Entry 8HMZ (electron microscopy, 2.90 A resolution); this record covers chains A and C of the 7 polymer chains in the assembly.

# Chain A
Molecule: tRNA-splicing endonuclease subunit Sen2
Source organism: Homo sapiens
Notes: EC 4.6.1.16
Reference sequence: Q8NCE0 (SEN2_HUMAN); residues 1-465 here = UniProt positions 1-465
Amino-acid sequence (485 residues; numbered -19 to 465; the number before each row is that of its first residue; numbers below 1 keep their minus sign (Met-19 is residue -19)):
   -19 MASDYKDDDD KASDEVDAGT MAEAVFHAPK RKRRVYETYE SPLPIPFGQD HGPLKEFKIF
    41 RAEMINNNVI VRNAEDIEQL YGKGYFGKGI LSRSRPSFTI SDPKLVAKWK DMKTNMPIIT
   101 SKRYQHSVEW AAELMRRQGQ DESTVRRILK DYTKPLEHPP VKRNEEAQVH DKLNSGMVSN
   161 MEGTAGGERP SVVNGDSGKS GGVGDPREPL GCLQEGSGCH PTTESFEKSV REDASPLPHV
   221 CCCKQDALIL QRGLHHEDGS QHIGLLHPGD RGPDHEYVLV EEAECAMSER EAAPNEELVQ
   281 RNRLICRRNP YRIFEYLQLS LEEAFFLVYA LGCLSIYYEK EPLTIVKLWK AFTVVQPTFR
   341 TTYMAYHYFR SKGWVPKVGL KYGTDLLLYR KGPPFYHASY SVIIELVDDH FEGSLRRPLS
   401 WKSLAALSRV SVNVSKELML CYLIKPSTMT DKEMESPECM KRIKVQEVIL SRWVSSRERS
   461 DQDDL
Disordered / not traced: -19 to 14, 135-255, 263-279
Construct notes: initiating methionine (-19); expression tag (-18 to 0)

# Chain C
Molecule: tRNA-splicing endonuclease subunit Sen54
Source organism: Homo sapiens
Reference sequence: Q7Z6J9 (SEN54_HUMAN); numbering as in UniProt (aligned over 1-526)
Amino-acid sequence (546 residues; each row starts with the number of its first residue; numbers below 1 keep their minus sign (Met-19 is residue -19)):
   -19 MASDYKDDDD KASDEVDAGT MEPEPEPAAV EVPAGRVLSA RELFAARSRS QKLPQRSHGP
    41 KDFLPDGSAA QAERLRRCRE ELWQLLAEQR VERLGSLVAA EWRPEEGFVE LKSPAGKFWQ
   101 TMGFSEQGRQ RLHPEEALYL LECGSIHLFH QDLPLSIQEA YQLLLTDHTV TFLQYQVFSH
   161 LKRLGYVVRR FQPSSVLSPY ERQLNLDASV QHLEDGDGKR KRSSSSPRSI NKKAKALDNS
   221 LQPKSLAASS PPPCSQPSQC PEEKPQESSP MKGPGGPFQL LGSLGPSPGP AREGVGCSWE
   281 SGRAENGVTG AGKRRWNFEQ ISFPNMASDS RHTLLRAPAP ELLPANVAGR ETDAESWCQK
   341 LNQRKEKLSR REREHHAEAA QFQEDVNADP EVQRCSSWRE YKELLQRRQV QRSQRRAPHL
   401 WGQPVTPLLS PGQASSPAVV LQHISVLQTT HLPDGGARLL EKSGGLEIIF DVYQADAVAT
   461 FRKNNPGKPY ARMCISGFDE PVPDLCSLKR LSYQSGDVPL IFALVDHGDI SFYSFRDFTL
   521 PQDVGH
Disordered / not traced: -19 to 7, 177-410
Construct notes: initiating methionine (-19); expression tag (-18 to 0)

# Chain A / chain C interface
Residue-residue contacts (101; chain A residue first):
  Glu17(A) - His423(C)
  Glu17(A) - Ile424(C)
  Phe37(A) - Ala414(C)  hydrophobic
  Phe40(A) - Gln413(C)
  Gln59(A) - Gln413(C)
  Lys63(A) - Pro411(C)
  Lys63(A) - Gln413(C)  hydrogen bond (backbone-side chain)
  Phe66(A) - Gln413(C)
  Ala310(A) - Ile424(C)
  Leu311(A) - Ala414(C)  hydrophobic
  Met344(A) - Leu427(C)
  His347(A) - Ile424(C)
  His347(A) - Val426(C)
  His347(A) - Leu427(C)
  Tyr348(A) - Leu427(C)
  Tyr348(A) - Thr429(C)
  Phe349(A) - Leu520(C)  hydrophobic
  Ser351(A) - Gln422(C)
  Ser351(A) - Ile424(C)
  Ser351(A) - Gln522(C)
  Lys352(A) - Leu520(C)  hydrogen bond (side chain-backbone)
  Lys352(A) - Gln522(C)
  Lys352(A) - Val524(C)
  Gly353(A) - Val524(C)
  Trp354(A) - Leu520(C)
  Trp354(A) - Pro521(C)  hydrogen bond (side chain-backbone)
  Trp354(A) - Val524(C)
  Arg370(A) - Val524(C)
  Lys371(A) - His526(C)  hydrogen bond
  Tyr380(A) - Phe518(C)
  Tyr380(A) - Leu520(C)  hydrophobic
  His390(A) - Lys442(C)
  Phe391(A) - Leu439(C)  hydrophobic
  Phe391(A) - Cys486(C)  hydrophobic
  Phe391(A) - Lys489(C)
  Leu399(A) - Val482(C)
  Trp401(A) - Ser476(C)
  Trp401(A) - Gly477(C)
  Trp401(A) - Phe478(C)
  Trp401(A) - Glu480(C)
  Trp401(A) - Pro481(C)
  Trp401(A) - Val482(C)  hydrophobic
  Trp401(A) - Pro483(C)
  Trp401(A) - Leu504(C)
  Lys402(A) - Phe478(C)
  Leu404(A) - Val482(C)  hydrophobic
  Ala405(A) - Tyr513(C)
  Met419(A) - Phe518(C)  hydrophobic
  Leu420(A) - Phe515(C)  hydrophobic
  Tyr422(A) - Leu485(C)  hydrophobic
  Ile424(A) - Leu485(C)  hydrophobic
  Met440(A) - Val426(C)
  Lys441(A) - Val426(C)
  Ile443(A) - Leu427(C)  hydrophobic
  Ile443(A) - Gln428(C)
  Lys444(A) - Gln428(C)
  Lys444(A) - Thr430(C)
  Val445(A) - Leu427(C)  hydrophobic
  Val445(A) - Gln428(C)  hydrogen bond (backbone-backbone)
  Val445(A) - Thr429(C)
  Val445(A) - Thr430(C)  hydrogen bond (backbone-backbone)
  Gln446(A) - Thr430(C)
  Gln446(A) - His431(C)  hydrogen bond (side chain-backbone)
  Gln446(A) - Leu432(C)  hydrogen bond (side chain-backbone)
  Gln446(A) - Lys489(C)
  Glu447(A) - Thr429(C)
  Glu447(A) - Asp517(C)
  Glu447(A) - Phe518(C)  hydrogen bond (backbone-backbone)
  Glu447(A) - Leu520(C)
  Val448(A) - Arg516(C)
  Ile449(A) - Ser514(C)
  Ile449(A) - Phe515(C)
  Ile449(A) - Arg516(C)  hydrogen bond (backbone-backbone)
  Ile449(A) - Phe518(C)  hydrophobic
  Leu450(A) - Ser514(C)
  Leu450(A) - Phe515(C)  hydrophobic
  Ser451(A) - Tyr513(C)
  Ser451(A) - Ser514(C)
  Arg452(A) - Phe512(C)
  Trp453(A) - Tyr166(C)
  Trp453(A) - Tyr470(C)
  Trp453(A) - Ile501(C)
  Trp453(A) - Phe512(C)  hydrogen bond (backbone-backbone)
  Ser455(A) - His160(C)
  Ser455(A) - Leu161(C)
  Ser455(A) - Leu164(C)
  Ser455(A) - Tyr166(C)  hydrogen bond (backbone-side chain)
  Ser455(A) - Phe512(C)
  Glu458(A) - Tyr166(C)
  Glu458(A) - Gln454(C)  hydrogen bond (backbone-side chain)
  Glu458(A) - Tyr470(C)
  Arg459(A) - Leu164(C)  hydrogen bond (side chain-backbone)
  Arg459(A) - Tyr166(C)  hydrogen bond (backbone-side chain)
  Arg459(A) - Ala455(C)  hydrogen bond (backbone-backbone)
  Arg459(A) - Asp456(C)
  Ser460(A) - Gln454(C)
  Ser460(A) - Asp456(C)  hydrogen bond
  Asp461(A) - Gln454(C)  hydrogen bond
  Asp461(A) - Asp456(C)
  Asp461(A) - Tyr470(C)  hydrogen bond
  Gln462(A) - Asp456(C)  hydrogen bond
Also at the interface, not in a pair above, chain A (62 interface residues in all): Thr18, Glu20, Leu60, Gly64, Leu307, Cys313, Arg350, Leu368, Phe375, Val387, Ser400, Ser408, Ser456
Also at the interface, not in a pair above, chain C (52 interface residues in all): Gly412, Ser415, Ser416, Ser425, Leu488

# Overview
Chain A and chain C form an interface of 62 and 52 residues respectively, with 20 hydrogen bonds. Polar pairs
include Lys63(A)-Gln413(C), Lys352(A)-Leu520(C) and Trp354(A)-Pro521(C).
Chain A is tRNA-splicing endonuclease subunit Sen2 and chain C is tRNA-splicing endonuclease subunit Sen54,
both from Homo sapiens; the structure, Cryo-EM structure of the human post-catalytic TSEN/pre-tRNA complex,
was determined by electron microscopy together with 8HMY from the same study.
